PDB entry 8HH4 | electron microscopy, 3.10 A resolution | chains B and F of the 7 polymer chains in the assembly

[Chain B]
Name: ATP synthase subunit alpha
Organism: Bacillus sp. PS3
Notes: EC 7.1.2.2
Reference sequence: A0A0M3VGF9 (A0A0M3VGF9_BACP3); numbering as in UniProt (aligned over 1-502)
Chain sequence (502 residues; numbered 1 to 502; the number before each row is that of its first residue):
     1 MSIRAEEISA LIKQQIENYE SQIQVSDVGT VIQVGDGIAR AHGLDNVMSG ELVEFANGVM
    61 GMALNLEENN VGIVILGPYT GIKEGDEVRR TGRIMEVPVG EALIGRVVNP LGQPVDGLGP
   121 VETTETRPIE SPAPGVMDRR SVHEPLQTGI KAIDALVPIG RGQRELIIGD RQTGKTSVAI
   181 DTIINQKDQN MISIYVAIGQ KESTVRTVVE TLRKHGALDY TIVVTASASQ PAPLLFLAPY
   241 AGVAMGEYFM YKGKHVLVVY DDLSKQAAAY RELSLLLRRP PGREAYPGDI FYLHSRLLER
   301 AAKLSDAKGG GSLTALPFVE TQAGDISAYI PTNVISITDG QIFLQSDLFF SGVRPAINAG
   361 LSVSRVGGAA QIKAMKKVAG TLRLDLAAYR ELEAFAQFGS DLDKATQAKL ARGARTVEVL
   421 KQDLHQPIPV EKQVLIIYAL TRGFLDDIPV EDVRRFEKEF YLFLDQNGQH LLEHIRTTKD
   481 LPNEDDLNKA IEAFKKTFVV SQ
Disordered / not traced: 1-23, 502
Differences from the reference sequence: conflict Pro132 (Arg in A0A0M3VGF9), Ser193 (Cys in A0A0M3VGF9), Phe463 (Trp in A0A0M3VGF9)
Ion coordination: Mg2+: Thr176 (together with ATP)
Small-molecule neighbours:
  - ATP (adenosine-5'-triphosphate), molecule 1: Asp170, Arg171, Gln172, Thr173, Gly174, Lys175, Thr176, Ser177, Gln200, Phe349, Arg354, Gln422, Asp423, Leu424
  - ATP, molecule 2: Ile335, Ser336, Val363, Arg365

[Chain F]
Name: ATP synthase subunit beta
Organism: Bacillus sp. PS3
Notes: EC 7.1.2.2
Reference sequence: A0A0M4U1P9 (A0A0M4U1P9_BACP3); residue numbers follow UniProt; this construct covers 1-473
Chain sequence (484 residues; numbered -10 to 473; the number before each row is that of its first residue; numbers below 1 keep their minus sign (Met-10 is residue -10)):
   -10 MHHHHHHHHH HMTRGRVIQV MGPVVDVKFE NGHLPAIYNA LKIQHKARNE NEVDIDLTLE
    50 VALHLGDDTV RTIAMASTDG LIRGMEVIDT GAPISVPVGE VTLGRVFNVL GEPIDLEGDI
   110 PADARRDPIH RPAPKFEELA TEVEILETGI KVVDLLAPYI KGGKIGLFGG AGVGKTVLIQ
   170 ELIHNIAQEH GGISVFAGVG ERTREGNDLY HEMKDSGVIS KTAMVFGQMN EPPGARMRVA
   230 LTGLTMAEYF RDEQGQDVLL FIDNIFRFTQ AGSEVSALLG RMPSAVGYQP TLATEMGQLQ
   290 ERITSTAKGS ITSIQAIYVP ADDYTDPAPA TTFSHLDATT NLERKLAEMG IYPAVDPLAS
   350 TSRALAPEIV GEEHYQVARK VQQTLQRYKE LQDIIAILGM DELSDEDKLV VHRARRIQFF
   410 LSQNFHVAEQ FTGQPGSYVP VKETVRGFKE ILEGKYDHLP EDAFRLVGRI EEVVEKAKAM
   470 GVEV
Disordered / not traced: -10 to 0, 472-473
Differences from the reference sequence: initiating methionine (-10); expression tag (-9 to 0)
Ion coordination: Mg2+: Thr165 (together with ATP)
Small-molecule neighbours:
  - ATP (adenosine-5'-triphosphate), molecule 1: Gly159, Ala160, Gly161, Val162, Gly163, Lys164, Thr165, Val166, Glu190, Arg191, Glu194, Tyr341, Pro342, Phe414, Ala417, Phe420
  - ATP, molecule 2: Ser351, Arg352, Tyr364, Arg368

[Interface between chain B and chain F]
Residue-residue contacts (71; chain B residue first):
  Leu44(B) - Arg72(F)
  Asp45(B) - Arg72(F)  salt bridge
  Asn46(B) - Ile71(F)
  Val47(B) - Ile71(F)
  Met48(B) - Asn40(F)
  Met48(B) - Gly69(F)
  Met48(B) - Leu70(F)
  Met48(B) - Ile71(F)  hydrophobic
  Ser49(B) - Thr67(F)
  Ser49(B) - Asp68(F)
  Ser49(B) - Gly69(F)  hydrogen bond (backbone-backbone)
  Ser49(B) - Leu70(F)  hydrogen bond (backbone-backbone)
  Asn65(B) - Val9(F)
  Leu66(B) - Ile7(F)
  Leu66(B) - Gln8(F)
  Leu66(B) - Val9(F)  hydrogen bond (backbone-backbone)
  Leu66(B) - Leu70(F)
  Leu66(B) - Arg72(F)
  Glu67(B) - Met10(F)
  Glu67(B) - Arg72(F)  hydrogen bond (backbone-side chain)
  Glu68(B) - Ile7(F)
  Asn70(B) - Arg72(F)  hydrogen bond (backbone-side chain)
  Val71(B) - Arg72(F)
  Arg90(B) - Asn40(F)  hydrogen bond (side chain-backbone)
  Gly92(B) - Asn40(F)
  Glu130(B) - Asp68(F)
  Gly135(B) - Thr192(F)
  Val136(B) - Thr192(F)
  Val136(B) - Asn196(F)
  Met137(B) - Ile103(F)
  Met137(B) - Asp104(F)
  Met137(B) - Leu105(F)  hydrophobic
  Met137(B) - Tyr199(F)  hydrophobic
  Arg139(B) - Thr192(F)
  Arg139(B) - Asn196(F)  hydrogen bond (backbone-side chain)
  Arg140(B) - Asn196(F)
  Ser141(B) - Asp197(F)
  Arg164(B) - Arg191(F)
  Arg283(B) - Ala310(F)
  Arg283(B) - Asp312(F)  salt bridge
  Arg283(B) - Asp315(F)  salt bridge
  Gly288(B) - Glu263(F)
  Asp289(B) - Glu263(F)
  Phe291(B) - Met218(F)  hydrophobic
  Phe291(B) - Arg256(F)
  Phe291(B) - Gln259(F)
  Tyr292(B) - Asn219(F)
  Tyr292(B) - Glu220(F)
  Tyr292(B) - Arg225(F)
  Tyr292(B) - Glu263(F)
  Ser295(B) - Met218(F)
  Glu299(B) - Thr192(F)  hydrogen bond
  Glu299(B) - Gln217(F)
  Glu299(B) - Met218(F)
  Glu299(B) - Asn219(F)  hydrogen bond (side chain-backbone)
  Ser327(B) - Ala310(F)
  Ser327(B) - Asp311(F)
  Thr332(B) - Ala160(F)
  Thr332(B) - Tyr307(F)
  Asn333(B) - Tyr307(F)
  Ile335(B) - Arg191(F)
  Ser336(B) - Arg191(F)  hydrogen bond (backbone-side chain)
  Ser336(B) - Met218(F)
  Ser336(B) - Arg256(F)  hydrogen bond
  Ile337(B) - Arg191(F)  hydrogen bond (backbone-side chain)
  Thr338(B) - Arg191(F)  hydrogen bond (backbone-side chain)
  Asp339(B) - Arg193(F)  salt bridge
  Arg365(B) - Gly161(F)
  Arg365(B) - Arg191(F)
  Arg365(B) - Phe420(F)
  Val366(B) - Arg193(F)
Also at the interface, not in a pair above, chain B (54 interface residues in all): Gly43, Leu64, Thr91, Arg93, Ile94, Ala133, Pro134, Pro280, Pro281, Gly282, Ile326, Tyr329, Leu361, Gly367, Glu391
Also at the interface, not in a pair above, chain F (51 interface residues in all): Arg37, Glu39, Val42, Glu190, Gly195, Phe215, Pro221, Ala266, Val275, Gly276, Pro309, Arg333, Glu337, Gln419, Arg454

[Overview]
54 residues of chain B face 51 of chain F across their interface; the contacts include 13 hydrogen bonds and 4
salt bridges. Polar pairs include Asp45(B)-Arg72(F), Arg283(B)-Asp312(F) and Arg283(B)-Asp315(F). One ATP
molecule is bound between chain B and chain F.
Here chain B is ATP synthase subunit alpha and chain F is ATP synthase subunit beta, both from Bacillus sp.
PS3. Entry 8HH4 (F1 domain of FoF1-ATPase from Bacillus PS3,101 degrees, highATP) was determined by electron
microscopy (same publication as 8HH1, 8HH2, 8HH3, 8HH5, 8HH6, 8HH7 and 5 further entries).
